PDB entry 7Z0H | electron microscopy, 2.60 A resolution | chains B and C of the 19 polymer chains in the assembly

# Chain B
Name: DNA-directed RNA polymerase III subunit RPC2
Source organism: Saccharomyces cerevisiae S288C
Notes: EC 2.7.7.6
Reference sequence: P22276 (RPC2_YEAST); residue numbers follow UniProt; this construct covers 1-1149
Amino-acid sequence (1149 residues; each row starts with the number of its first residue):
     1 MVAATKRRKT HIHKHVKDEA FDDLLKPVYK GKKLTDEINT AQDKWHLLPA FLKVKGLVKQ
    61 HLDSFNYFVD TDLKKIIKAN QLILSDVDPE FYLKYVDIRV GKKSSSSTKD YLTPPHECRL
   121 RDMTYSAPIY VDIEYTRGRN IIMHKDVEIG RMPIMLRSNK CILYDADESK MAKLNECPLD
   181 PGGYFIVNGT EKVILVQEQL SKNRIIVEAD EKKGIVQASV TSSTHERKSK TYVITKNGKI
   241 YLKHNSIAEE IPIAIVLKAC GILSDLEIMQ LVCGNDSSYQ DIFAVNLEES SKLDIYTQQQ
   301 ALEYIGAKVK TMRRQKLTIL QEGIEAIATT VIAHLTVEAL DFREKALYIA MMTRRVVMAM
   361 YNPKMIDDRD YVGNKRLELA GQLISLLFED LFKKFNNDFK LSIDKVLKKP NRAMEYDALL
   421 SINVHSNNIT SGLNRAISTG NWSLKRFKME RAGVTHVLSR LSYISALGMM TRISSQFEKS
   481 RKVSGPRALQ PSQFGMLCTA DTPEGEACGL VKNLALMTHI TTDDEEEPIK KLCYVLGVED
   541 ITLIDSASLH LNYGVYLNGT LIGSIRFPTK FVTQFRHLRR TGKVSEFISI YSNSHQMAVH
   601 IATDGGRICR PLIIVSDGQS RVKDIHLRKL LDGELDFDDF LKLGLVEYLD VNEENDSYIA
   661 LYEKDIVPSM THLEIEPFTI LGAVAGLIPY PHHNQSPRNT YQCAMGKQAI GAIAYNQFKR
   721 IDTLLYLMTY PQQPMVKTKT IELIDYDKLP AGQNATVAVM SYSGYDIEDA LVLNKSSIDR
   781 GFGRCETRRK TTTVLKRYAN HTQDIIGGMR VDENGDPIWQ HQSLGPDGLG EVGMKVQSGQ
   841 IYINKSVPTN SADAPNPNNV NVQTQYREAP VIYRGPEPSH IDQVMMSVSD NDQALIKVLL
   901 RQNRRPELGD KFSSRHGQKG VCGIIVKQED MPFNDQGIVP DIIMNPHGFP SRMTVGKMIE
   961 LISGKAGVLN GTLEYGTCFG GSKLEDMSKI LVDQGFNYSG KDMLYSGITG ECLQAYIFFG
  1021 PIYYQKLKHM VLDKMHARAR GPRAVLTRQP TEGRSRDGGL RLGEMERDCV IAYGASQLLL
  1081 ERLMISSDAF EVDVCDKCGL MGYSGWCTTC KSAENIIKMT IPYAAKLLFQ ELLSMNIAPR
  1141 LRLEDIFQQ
Disordered / not traced: 1-35, 852-863
Ion coordination: Zn2+: Cys1095, Cys1098, Cys1107, Cys1110
Swiss-Prot annotation at these positions:
  - zinc finger: Cys1095 to Cys1110 (C4-type)
  - binding site (Zn(2+)): Cys1095, Cys1098, Cys1107, Cys1110

# Chain C
Name: DNA-directed RNA polymerases I and III subunit RPAC1
Source organism: Saccharomyces cerevisiae S288C
Reference sequence: P07703 (RPAC1_YEAST); numbering as in UniProt (aligned over 1-335)
Amino-acid sequence (335 residues; numbered 1 to 335; the number before each row is that of its first residue):
     1 MSNIVGIEYN RVTNTTSTDF PGFSKDAENE WNVEKFKKDF EVNISSLDAR EANFDLINID
    61 TSIANAFRRI MISEVPSVAA EYVYFFNNTS VIQDEVLAHR IGLVPLKVDP DMLTWVDSNL
   121 PDDEKFTDEN TIVLSLNVKC TRNPDAPKGS TDPKELYNNA HVYARDLKFE PQGRQSTTFA
   181 DCPVVPADPD ILLAKLRPGQ EISLKAHCIL GIGGDHAKFS PVSTASYRLL PQINILQPIK
   241 GESARRFQKC FPPGVIGIDE GSDEAYVKDA RKDTVSREVL RYEEFADKVK LGRVRNHFIF
   301 NVESAGAMTP EEIFFKSVRI LKNKAEYLKN CPITQ
Swiss-Prot annotation at these positions:
  - modified residue: Ser2 (N-acetylserine), Ser17 (Phosphoserine)

# Chain B / chain C interface
Residue-residue contacts - 78 pairs, chain B then chain C:
  Phe718(B) - Val91(C)  hydrophobic
  Tyr730(B) - Arg100(C)  hydrogen bond
  Lys775(B) - Gly214(C)
  Lys775(B) - Asp215(C)
  Ser776(B) - Ala217(C)
  Asp779(B) - His99(C)  hydrogen bond (backbone-side chain)
  Asp779(B) - His216(C)  salt bridge
  Asp779(B) - Ala217(C)  hydrogen bond (side chain-backbone)
  Arg780(B) - His99(C)
  Arg780(B) - Leu103(C)
  Arg780(B) - Ala217(C)
  Gly781(B) - His99(C)
  Arg784(B) - His99(C)
  Glu786(B) - Gln93(C)  hydrogen bond
  Glu786(B) - Glu95(C)
  Arg901(B) - Gln93(C)
  Arg901(B) - Asp94(C)  salt bridge
  Arg901(B) - Glu95(C)  salt bridge
  Asn903(B) - Glu95(C)
  Lys927(B) - Gly214(C)
  Gln928(B) - Ile72(C)
  Glu929(B) - Arg68(C)  hydrogen bond (backbone-side chain)
  Glu929(B) - Arg69(C)  salt bridge
  Glu929(B) - Ser73(C)  hydrogen bond
  Asp930(B) - Arg69(C)  salt bridge
  Phe933(B) - Asn65(C)
  Phe933(B) - Arg68(C)
  Phe933(B) - Ser226(C)
  Phe933(B) - Tyr227(C)
  Asn934(B) - Ser226(C)
  Asp935(B) - Tyr227(C)
  Asp935(B) - Arg228(C)
  Asp935(B) - Arg293(C)  salt bridge
  Gln936(B) - Thr224(C)
  Gly937(B) - Thr224(C)
  Gly937(B) - Ser226(C)
  Val992(B) - Glu278(C)
  Gly995(B) - Thr274(C)  hydrogen bond (backbone-side chain)
  Gly995(B) - Ser276(C)
  Phe996(B) - Ser276(C)
  Asn997(B) - Ser276(C)  hydrogen bond (side chain-backbone)
  Asn997(B) - Arg277(C)
  Tyr998(B) - Arg281(C)
  Lys1001(B) - Arg277(C)  hydrogen bond (backbone-side chain)
  Asp1002(B) - Arg277(C)
  Met1003(B) - Val12(C)  hydrophobic
  Met1003(B) - Arg293(C)
  Tyr1005(B) - Tyr227(C)
  Tyr1005(B) - Arg228(C)
  Tyr1005(B) - Leu229(C)  hydrogen bond (side chain-backbone)
  Tyr1005(B) - Arg293(C)  hydrogen bond
  Ser1006(B) - Asn65(C)
  Gly1007(B) - Asn65(C)  hydrogen bond (backbone-side chain)
  Gly1007(B) - Arg68(C)  hydrogen bond (backbone-side chain)
  Gly1007(B) - Arg69(C)  hydrogen bond (backbone-side chain)
  Ile1008(B) - Asn65(C)
  Ile1008(B) - Arg69(C)
  Thr1009(B) - Thr61(C)
  Thr1009(B) - Asn65(C)
  Gly1010(B) - Thr61(C)
  Gly1010(B) - Asn65(C)
  Gly1010(B) - Tyr227(C)  hydrogen bond (backbone-side chain)
  Glu1011(B) - Thr15(C)
  Glu1011(B) - Thr16(C)
  Glu1011(B) - Thr61(C)
  Cys1012(B) - Thr15(C)
  Cys1012(B) - Leu229(C)  hydrophobic
  Leu1013(B) - Val12(C)
  Gln1014(B) - Arg11(C)
  Gln1014(B) - Val12(C)  hydrogen bond (backbone-backbone)
  Gln1014(B) - Thr15(C)
  Tyr1016(B) - Ile7(C)
  Tyr1016(B) - Glu8(C)  hydrogen bond (side chain-backbone)
  Tyr1016(B) - Tyr9(C)
  Tyr1016(B) - Asn10(C)
  Tyr1016(B) - Arg11(C)  hydrogen bond (side chain-backbone)
  Tyr1016(B) - Val12(C)  hydrophobic
  Tyr1016(B) - Arg277(C)
Other interface residues (no listed pair), chain B (42 interface residues in all): Thr729, Arg788, Arg905
Other interface residues (no listed pair), chain C (40 interface residues in all): Val5, Ser17, Ser62, Val96

# Summary
The interface between chain B and chain C involves 42 residues on one side and 40 on the other; the contacts
include 18 hydrogen bonds and 6 salt bridges. Among the polar pairs are Asp779(B)-His216(C),
Arg901(B)-Asp94(C) and Arg901(B)-Glu95(C).
Here chain B is DNA-directed RNA polymerase III subunit RPC2 and chain C is DNA-directed RNA polymerases I and
III subunit RPAC1, both from Saccharomyces cerevisiae S288C. Entry 7Z0H (Structure of yeast RNA Polymerase
III-Ty1 integrase complex at 2.6 A (focus subunit AC40)) was determined by electron microscopy together with
7Z2Z, 7Z30, 7Z31 and 8BWS from the same study.
